2PMT - chains A and B; structure by X-ray diffraction, 2.70 A resolution.

Chain A (and B):
Protein: Glutathione transferase
Source organism: Proteus mirabilis
Notes: EC 2.5.1.18; chain B of this document is another copy of the same molecule, construct and numbering; everything in this record applies to it too
UniProt: P15214 (GST_PROMI); residue numbers follow UniProt; this construct covers 1-203
Sequence (203 residues; numbered 1 to 203; the number before each row is that of its first residue):
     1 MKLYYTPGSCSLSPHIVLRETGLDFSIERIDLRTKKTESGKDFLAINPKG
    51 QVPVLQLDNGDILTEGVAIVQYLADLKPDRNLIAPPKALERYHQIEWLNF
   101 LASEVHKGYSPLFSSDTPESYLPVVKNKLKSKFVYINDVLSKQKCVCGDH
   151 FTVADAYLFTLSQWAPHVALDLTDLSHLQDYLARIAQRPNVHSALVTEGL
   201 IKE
Disordered / not traced: 202-203
Covalently attached groups: glutathione (GSH) linked to Cys10
Ligand contacts:
  - glutathione (GSH), molecule 1: Ser9, Leu32, Lys35, Gly50, Gln51, Val52, Pro53, Glu65, Gly66, His106, Lys107, Tyr157, Trp164
  - glutathione (GSH), molecule 2: Asn99, Ser103, Glu104

How chain A and chain B interact:
Pairs across the interface (61):
  Lys49(A) - Phe100(B)
  Lys49(A) - Tyr135(B)
  Gln51(A) - Glu104(B)
  Leu57(A) - Leu89(B)  hydrophobic
  Asp61(A) - Leu89(B)
  Asp61(A) - His93(B)  salt bridge
  Ile62(A) - His93(B)
  Leu63(A) - Tyr92(B)
  Leu63(A) - Glu96(B)
  Thr64(A) - Glu96(B)  hydrogen bond
  Glu65(A) - Glu96(B)
  Glu65(A) - Asn99(B)
  Glu65(A) - Phe100(B)
  Val67(A) - Asn99(B)
  Ala68(A) - Tyr92(B)
  Ala68(A) - Ile95(B)  hydrophobic
  Ala68(A) - Glu96(B)
  Gln71(A) - Tyr92(B)
  Gln71(A) - Ile95(B)
  Tyr72(A) - Leu89(B)  hydrophobic
  Tyr72(A) - Tyr92(B)  hydrophobic
  Asp75(A) - Lys87(B)  hydrogen bond (backbone-side chain)
  Asp75(A) - Tyr92(B)  hydrogen bond
  Pro78(A) - Lys87(B)
  Pro86(A) - Pro86(B)  hydrophobic
  Lys87(A) - Asp75(B)  hydrogen bond (side chain-backbone)
  Lys87(A) - Pro78(B)
  Leu89(A) - Leu57(B)  hydrophobic
  Leu89(A) - Asp61(B)
  Tyr92(A) - Leu63(B)
  Tyr92(A) - Ala68(B)
  Tyr92(A) - Tyr72(B)  hydrophobic
  Tyr92(A) - Asp75(B)  hydrogen bond
  His93(A) - Asp61(B)  salt bridge
  His93(A) - Ile62(B)
  Ile95(A) - Ala68(B)  hydrophobic
  Ile95(A) - Gln71(B)
  Glu96(A) - Thr64(B)  hydrogen bond
  Glu96(A) - Glu65(B)
  Glu96(A) - Ala68(B)
  Asn99(A) - Glu65(B)
  Asn99(A) - Val67(B)
  Asn99(A) - Ala102(B)
  Phe100(A) - Glu65(B)
  Ala102(A) - Asn99(B)
  Ala102(A) - Ser103(B)
  Ser103(A) - Lys107(B)
  Glu104(A) - Gln51(B)
  Glu104(A) - Lys107(B)  salt bridge
  Lys107(A) - Ser103(B)
  Lys107(A) - Glu104(B)  salt bridge
  Asp116(A) - Tyr121(B)
  Asp116(A) - Val124(B)
  Asp116(A) - Lys128(B)  salt bridge
  Thr117(A) - Tyr121(B)
  Pro118(A) - Tyr121(B)
  Tyr121(A) - Asp116(B)
  Tyr121(A) - Thr117(B)
  Tyr121(A) - Pro118(B)
  Tyr121(A) - Tyr121(B)  hydrophobic
  Lys128(A) - Asp116(B)  salt bridge
Also at the interface, not in a pair above, chain A (38 interface residues in all): Pro48, Asn59, Pro111, Ser114, Val124, Tyr135
Also at the interface, not in a pair above, chain B (36 interface residues in all): Lys49, Asn59, Pro111

In short:
38 residues of chain A and 36 residues of chain B are in contact; the contacts include 6 hydrogen bonds and 6
salt bridges. Polar pairs include Asp61(A)-His93(B), Glu104(A)-Lys107(B) and Asp116(A)-Lys128(B). Chain A
binds glutathione. Covalently linked glutathione: at Cys10(A).
Chain A and chain B are both Glutathione transferase (Proteus mirabilis); the structure, Glutathione
transferase from proteus mirabilis, was determined by X-ray diffraction (same publication as 1PMT).
